7LUA - chains h and i of the 10 polymer chains in the assembly; structure by electron microscopy, 4.70 A resolution (low resolution: residue-level contacts below are approximate; hydrogen-bond / salt-bridge calls are withheld).

# Chain h (and i)
Name: DH898.1 heavy chain
Organism: Homo sapiens
Notes: chain i of this document is another copy of the same molecule, construct and numbering; everything in this record applies to it too
Sequence (219 residues; each row starts with the number of its first residue; a row labelled like 82A-82C holds insertion residues (82A, then the next letters in order)):
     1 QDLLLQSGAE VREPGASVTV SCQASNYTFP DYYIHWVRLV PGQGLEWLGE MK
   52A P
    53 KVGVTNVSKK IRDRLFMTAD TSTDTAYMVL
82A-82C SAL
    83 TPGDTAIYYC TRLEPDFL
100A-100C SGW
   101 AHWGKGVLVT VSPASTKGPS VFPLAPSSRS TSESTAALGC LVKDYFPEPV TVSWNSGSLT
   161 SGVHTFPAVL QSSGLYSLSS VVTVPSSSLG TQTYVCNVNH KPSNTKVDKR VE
Disulfide bonds: Cys22-Cys92, Cys140-Cys196
Reported in the primary citation:
  - self-association interface (contacts with another copy of this molecule); pairs are residue here / residue on that copy: Glu10-Arg12 (salt bridge)

# Chain h / chain i interface
Pairs across the interface (12):
  Glu10(h) - Arg12(i)
  Arg12(h) - Glu10(i)
  Arg12(h) - Arg12(i)
  Thr19(h) - Thr19(i)
  Phe68(h) - Asp72(i)
  Phe68(h) - Tyr79(i)
  Ala71(h) - Phe68(i)
  Asp72(h) - Phe68(i)
  Tyr79(h) - Phe68(i)
  Ser115(h) - Pro202(i)
  Thr116(h) - Thr116(i)
  Asn204(h) - Ser115(i)
Interface residues without a listed pair, chain h (13 interface residues in all): Glu13, Thr70, Val81
Interface residues without a listed pair, chain i (13 interface residues in all): Thr70, Ala71, Val81, Asn204

# In short
Chain h and chain i each contribute 13 residues to their interface. From the paper: a self-association
interface involving Glu10(h) and Arg12(h).
Chain h and chain i are both DH898.1 heavy chain (Homo sapiens); the structure, Cryo-EM structure of DH898.1
Fab-dimer bound near the CD4 binding site of HIV-1 Env CH848 SOSIP ..., was determined by electron microscopy
(same publication as 6VTU, 6XRJ, 7L02, 7L06, 7L09, 7L6M, 7L6O and 7LU9).
